6L9Z - chains J and R of the 19 polymer chains in the assembly; structure by X-ray diffraction, 2.50 A resolution.

[Chain J]
Molecule: 338-nt DNA strand
Source organism: other sequences
Sequence (338 nucleotides; row label = number of the first residue in the row):
     1 ATCGCGGTTT TTTTTCATGT GCCGGTCTCA CACGTGCCTG GAGACTAGTA AGCGCTTCTA
    61 GTGGCGGTTA AAACGCGGTA GACAGCGCGT ACGTGCGTTT AAGCGGTGCT AGAGCTGTCT
   121 ACGACCAATT GAGCGGCCTC GGCACCGGGA TGCGTTTTTT TTTTGCGCTC CTGCTTTTTT
   181 TTTTCATGTG CCGGTCTCAC ACGTGCCTGG AGACTAGTAA GCGCTTCTAG TGGCGGTTAA
   241 AACGCGGTAG ACAGCGCGTA CGTGCGTTTA AGCGGTGCTA GAGCTGTCTA CGACCAATTG
   301 AGCGGCCTCG GCACCGGGAT GCGTTTTTTT TCCGCGAT
Bound ions: K+ site 1: DT59, DA60; Ca2+ site 1 near DG114 (its only coordinating residue here); Ca2+ site 2 near DG133 (its only coordinating residue here); Ca2+ site 3 near DG136 (its only coordinating residue here); Ca2+ site 4 near DG154 (its only coordinating residue here); Ca2+ site 5 near DC202 (its only coordinating residue here); Ca2+ site 6 near DC224 (its only coordinating residue here); K+ site 2: DT228, DA229; Ca2+ site 7: DG305 (shared with 1 residue of chain I); Ca2+ site 8 near DG317 (its only coordinating residue here)

[Chain R]
Protein: Histone H2B type 1-J
Source organism: Homo sapiens
UniProtKB: P06899 (H2B1J_HUMAN); residues 0-125 here correspond to UniProt positions 1-126 (UniProt number = residue number + 1)
Sequence (126 residues; numbered 0 to 125; the number before each row is that of its first residue; numbering starts at 0):
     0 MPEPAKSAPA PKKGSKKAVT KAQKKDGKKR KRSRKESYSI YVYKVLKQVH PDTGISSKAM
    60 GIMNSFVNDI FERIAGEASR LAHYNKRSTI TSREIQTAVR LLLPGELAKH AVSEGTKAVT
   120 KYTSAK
Disordered / not traced: 0-29

[Interface between chain J and chain R]
Contacting residue pairs (19):
  DT57(J) with Lys-30(R), hydrogen bond to the phosphate
  DC58(J) with Lys-30(R), salt bridge to the phosphate
  DT59(J) with Arg-31(R), phosphate contact
  DA60(J) with Arg-31(R), salt bridge to the phosphate
  DG133(J) with Arg-33(R), base contact; Ile-39(R), phosphate contact; Tyr-40(R), hydrogen bond to the phosphate; Lys-43(R), salt bridge to the phosphate
  DC134(J) with Arg-33(R), phosphate contact; Lys-34(R), phosphate contact; Glu-35(R), phosphate contact; Ser-36(R), hydrogen bond to the phosphate; Ile-39(R), phosphate contact
  DG135(J) with Lys-30(R), hydrogen bond to the phosphate; Arg-31(R), hydrogen bond to the phosphate; Arg-33(R), phosphate contact; Lys-34(R), hydrogen bond to the phosphate
  DG136(J) with Lys-30(R), hydrogen bond to the phosphate; Arg-31(R), hydrogen bond to the phosphate
Other interface residues (no listed pair), chain J (9 interface residues in all): DG123
Other interface residues (no listed pair), chain R (10 interface residues in all): Thr-88

[Overview]
The interface between chain J and chain R involves 9 residues on one side and 10 on the other; the contacts
include 8 hydrogen bonds and 3 salt bridges. Polar pairs include DT57(J)/Lys-30(R), DG133(J)/Tyr-40(R) and
DC134(J)/Ser-36(R). DT59(J) and DA60(J) form the K+ site 1.
Here chain J is a 338-nt DNA strand (other sequences) and chain R is Histone H2B type 1-J (Homo sapiens).
Entry 6L9Z (338 bp di-nucleosome assembled with linker histone H1.X) was determined by X-ray diffraction,
deposited together with 7COW, 6LER, 6LA2 and 6LAB.
